Entry 7EJ1 (electron microscopy, 3.20 A resolution); this record covers chains B and D of the 8 polymer chains in the assembly.

# Chain B (and D)
Name: Potassium voltage-gated channel subfamily A member 3
From: Homo sapiens
Notes: chain D of this document is another copy of the same molecule, construct and numbering; everything in this record applies to it too
UniProt: P22001 (KCNA3_HUMAN); residues 1-575 here = UniProt positions 1-575
Chain sequence (575 residues; numbered 1 to 575; the number before each row is that of its first residue):
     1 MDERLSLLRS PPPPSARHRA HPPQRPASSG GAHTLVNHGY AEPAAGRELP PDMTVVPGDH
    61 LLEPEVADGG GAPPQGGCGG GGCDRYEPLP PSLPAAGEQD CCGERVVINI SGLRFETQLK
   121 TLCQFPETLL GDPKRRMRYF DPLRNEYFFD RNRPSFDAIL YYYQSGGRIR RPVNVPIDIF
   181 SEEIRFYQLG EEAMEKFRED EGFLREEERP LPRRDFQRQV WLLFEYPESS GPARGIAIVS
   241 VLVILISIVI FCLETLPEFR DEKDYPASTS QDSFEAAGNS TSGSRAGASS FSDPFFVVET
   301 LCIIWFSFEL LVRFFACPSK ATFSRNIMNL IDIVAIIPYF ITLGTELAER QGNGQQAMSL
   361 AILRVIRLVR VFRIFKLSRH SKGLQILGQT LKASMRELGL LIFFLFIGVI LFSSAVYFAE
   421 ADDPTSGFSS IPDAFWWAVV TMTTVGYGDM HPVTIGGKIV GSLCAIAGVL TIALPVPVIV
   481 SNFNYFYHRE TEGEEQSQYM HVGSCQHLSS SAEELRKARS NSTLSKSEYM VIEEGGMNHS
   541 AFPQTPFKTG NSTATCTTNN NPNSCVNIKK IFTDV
Unresolved in the structure: 1-102, 262-292, 348-358, 504-575
What the authors report for this chain:
  - contacts within the chain: Asp449-His451 (from molecular simulation)
  - conformationally variable residues (order/disorder transition): Asp449

# Interface between chain B and chain D
Contacting residue pairs - 65 pairs, chain B then chain D:
  Asn109(B) - Glu116(D)
  Ser111(B) - Phe115(D)
  Ser111(B) - Glu116(D)  hydrogen bond (backbone-backbone)
  Gly112(B) - Arg114(D)
  Arg114(B) - Glu116(D)  salt bridge
  Asp141(B) - Arg105(D)  salt bridge
  Phe148(B) - Arg105(D)
  Phe148(B) - Glu116(D)
  Asp150(B) - Thr117(D)
  Asp150(B) - Gln118(D)  hydrogen bond (side chain-backbone)
  Asp150(B) - Thr121(D)
  Asp150(B) - Gln164(D)  hydrogen bond
  Arg151(B) - Gln164(D)
  Arg153(B) - Leu113(D)
  Arg153(B) - Arg114(D)  hydrogen bond (side chain-backbone)
  Arg153(B) - Phe115(D)
  Pro176(B) - Arg170(D)
  Ile179(B) - Tyr161(D)
  Ile179(B) - Arg168(D)
  Ile248(B) - Ile410(D)  hydrophobic
  Phe251(B) - Phe418(D)  hydrophobic
  Cys252(B) - Pro432(D)  hydrophobic
  Cys252(B) - Phe435(D)  hydrophobic
  Thr255(B) - Tyr417(D)
  Thr255(B) - Ser430(D)
  Thr255(B) - Ile431(D)
  Leu256(B) - Pro432(D)  hydrophobic
  Pro257(B) - Ser430(D)
  Leu368(B) - Phe418(D)  hydrophobic
  Val371(B) - Ser414(D)
  Ile374(B) - Ile410(D)  hydrophobic
  Phe375(B) - Leu411(D)  hydrophobic
  Gly383(B) - Leu400(D)
  Gly383(B) - Phe404(D)
  Leu384(B) - Phe404(D)
  Leu384(B) - Ile407(D)  hydrophobic
  Leu387(B) - Phe404(D)  hydrophobic
  Leu387(B) - Leu474(D)  hydrophobic
  Leu398(B) - Leu470(D)  hydrophobic
  Leu405(B) - Ile466(D)  hydrophobic
  Trp436(B) - Lys458(D)
  Val439(B) - Ser462(D)
  Thr443(B) - Thr444(D)
  Thr443(B) - Ile466(D)
  Thr444(B) - Thr444(D)
  Val445(B) - Val445(D)
  Val445(B) - Gly446(D)
  Gly446(B) - Gly446(D)
  Tyr447(B) - Trp437(D)  hydrogen bond
  Tyr447(B) - Thr441(D)  hydrogen bond
  Tyr447(B) - Tyr447(D)
  Tyr447(B) - Gly448(D)
  Tyr447(B) - Met450(D)
  Tyr447(B) - His451(D)
  Tyr447(B) - Pro452(D)
  Asp449(B) - His451(D)
  Ile479(B) - Leu474(D)
  Val480(B) - Ala473(D)
  Val480(B) - Leu474(D)  hydrophobic
  Val480(B) - Pro477(D)  hydrophobic
  Phe483(B) - Phe404(D)  hydrophobic
  Phe483(B) - Leu474(D)
  Tyr487(B) - Arg396(D)  hydrogen bond
  Tyr487(B) - Glu397(D)
  Tyr487(B) - Leu400(D)  hydrophobic
Interface residues without a listed pair, chain B (49 interface residues in all): Arg144, Asn152, Pro154, Arg367, Leu377, Ser381, Thr390, Leu401, Ile402, Val476, Asn484
Interface residues without a listed pair, chain D (50 interface residues in all): Asp157, Leu160, Phe403, Ser429, Gly461, Ala465, Pro475
The authors on this interface:
  - specific contacts: Tyr447(B)-Thr441(D) (hydrogen bond)

# Summary
The interface between chain B and chain D involves 49 residues on one side and 50 on the other, with 7
hydrogen bonds and 2 salt bridges. Polar contacts include Arg114(B)-Glu116(D), Asp141(B)-Arg105(D) and
Asp150(B)-Gln118(D). The authors report a hydrogen bond between Tyr447(B) and Thr441(D). From the paper:
conformational variability at Asp449(B); contacts within the chain involving His451(B) and Asp449(B).
Both chains are Potassium voltage-gated channel subfamily A member 3 (Homo sapiens). Entry 7EJ1 (human
voltage-gated potassium channel KV1.3) was determined by electron microscopy (same publication as 7EJ2).
